PDB entry 5DGA | X-ray diffraction, 2.30 A resolution | chains A and P of the 3 polymer chains in the assembly

# Chain A
Protein: DNA polymerase eta
From: Homo sapiens
Notes: EC 2.7.7.7
UniProt: Q9Y253 (POLH_HUMAN); numbering as in UniProt (aligned over 1-432)
Sequence (435 residues; each row starts with the number of its first residue; numbers below 1 keep their minus sign (Gly-2 is residue -2)):
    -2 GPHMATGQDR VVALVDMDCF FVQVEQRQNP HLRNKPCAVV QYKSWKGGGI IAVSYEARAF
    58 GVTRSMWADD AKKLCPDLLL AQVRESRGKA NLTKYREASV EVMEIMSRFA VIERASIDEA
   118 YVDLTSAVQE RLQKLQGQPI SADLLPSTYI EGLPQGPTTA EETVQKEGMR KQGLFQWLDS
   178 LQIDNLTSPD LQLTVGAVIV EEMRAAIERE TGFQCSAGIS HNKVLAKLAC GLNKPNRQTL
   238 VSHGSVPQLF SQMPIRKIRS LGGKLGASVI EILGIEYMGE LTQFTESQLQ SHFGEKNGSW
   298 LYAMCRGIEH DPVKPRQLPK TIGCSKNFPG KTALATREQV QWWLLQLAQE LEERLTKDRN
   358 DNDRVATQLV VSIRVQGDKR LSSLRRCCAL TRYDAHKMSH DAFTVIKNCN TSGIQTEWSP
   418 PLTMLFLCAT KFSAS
Unresolved in the structure: -2 to -1, 155-159
Differences from the reference sequence: expression tag (-2 to 0)
Swiss-Prot annotation at these positions:
  - binding site (Mg(2+)): Asp13, Met14, Asp115, Glu116
  - binding site (Mn(2+)): Asp13, Met14, Asp115, Glu116
  - binding site (a 2'-deoxyribonucleoside 5'-triphosphate): Arg61
  - natural variant: Val37 (deletion: In XPV), Leu75 (deletion: In XPV), Arg93 (R93P: In XPV), Arg111 (R111H: In XPV), Thr122 (T122P: In XPV), Gly153 (G153D: In a breast cancer sample), Thr191 (T191P: In XPV), Gly263 (G263V: In XPV), Val266 (V266D: In XPV), Gly295 (G295R: In XPV), Arg361 (R361S: In XPV)
  - mutagenesis: Tyr52 (Y52A/F: Reduces DNA polymerase activity; Y52E: Reduces DNA polymerase activity. Increases fidelity of replication and reduces translesion bypass), Arg61 (R61A: Reduces enzymatic activity by two-thirds), Ser62 (S62G: Increased DNA polymerase activity and translesion bypass compared to wild-type), Ala68 (A68S/V: Severe reduction in thymine dimer translesion bypass), Asn324 to Pro326 (Reduces binding to chromatin and to monoubiquitinated PCNA. Abolishes binding to monoubiquitinated PCNA; when associated with 705-E--H-713 Del)
Metal / ion sites: Mg2+ site 1: Asp13, Met14, Asp115 (together with 1FZ); Mg2+ site 2: Asp13, Asp115, Glu116 (together with 1FZ)
Small-molecule neighbours: 1FZ (5'-O-[(R)-hydroxy{[(R)-hydroxy(phosphonooxy)phosphoryl]amino}phosphoryl]thymidine): Asp13, Met14, Asp15, Cys16, Phe17, Phe18, Ile48, Ala49, Tyr52, Arg55, Arg61, Ile114, Asp115, Glu116, Lys231
From the paper describing this entry:
  - binding site for the 12-nt DNA strand: Gln38
  - conformationally variable residues (side-chain flip): Arg61

# Chain P
Molecule: 8-nt DNA strand
Sequence (8 nucleotides; each row starts with the number of its first residue):
     1 AGCGTCAT

# Interface between chain A and chain P
Pairs across the interface (19):
  Lys224(A) - DT8(P)  salt bridge to the phosphate
  Arg256(A) - DA7(P)  phosphate contact
  Ser257(A) - DC6(P)  phosphate contact
  Ser257(A) - DA7(P)  hydrogen bond to the phosphate
  Leu258(A) - DA7(P)  hydrogen bond to the phosphate
  Gly259(A) - DA7(P)  hydrogen bond to the phosphate
  Gly260(A) - DC6(P)  phosphate contact
  Gly260(A) - DA7(P)  hydrogen bond to the phosphate
  Lys261(A) - DT5(P)  salt bridge to the phosphate
  Lys261(A) - DC6(P)  hydrogen bond to the phosphate
  Leu262(A) - DC6(P)  hydrogen bond to the phosphate
  Arg377(A) - DG4(P)  salt bridge to the phosphate
  Leu381(A) - DC3(P)  phosphate contact
  Arg382(A) - DG2(P)  sugar contact
  Arg382(A) - DC3(P)  hydrogen bond to the phosphate
  Arg382(A) - DG4(P)  hydrogen bond to the base
  Arg383(A) - DG2(P)  sugar contact
  Arg383(A) - DC3(P)  salt bridge to the phosphate
  Cys384(A) - DG2(P)  hydrogen bond to the phosphate
Also at the interface, not in a pair above, chain A (16 interface residues in all): Ile255, Leu378, Ser380
Also at the interface, not in a pair above, chain P (8 interface residues in all): DA1

# Overview
Chain A and chain P form an interface of 16 and 8 residues respectively, with 9 hydrogen bonds and 4 salt
bridges. Polar contacts include Arg382(A)-DG4(P), Ser257(A)-DA7(P) and Leu258(A)-DA7(P). Bound to chain A:
compound 1FZ. The paper reports a binding site for the 12-nt DNA strand at Gln38(A); conformational
variability at Arg61(A).
Chain A is DNA polymerase eta (Homo sapiens) and chain P is an 8-nt DNA strand; the structure, CRYSTAL
STRUCTURE OF HUMAN DNA POLYMERASE ETA EXTENDING AN 1,N6-ETHENODEOXYADENOSINE : dT PAIR BY INSERTING dTMPNPP
..., was determined by X-ray diffraction, deposited together with 5DG7, 5DG8, 5DG9 and 5DGB.
